PDB entry 4UWP | X-ray diffraction, 1.70 A resolution | chain B

# Chain B
Name: Metallo-beta-lactamase vim-26
Source organism: Klebsiella pneumoniae
Reference sequence: E5BDC6 (E5BDC6_KLEPN); the author numbering skips numbers that UniProt does not, so the offset changes along the chain: 30-45 = UniProt 32-47; 47-64 = UniProt 48-65; 66-100 = UniProt 66-100; 102-107 = UniProt 101-106; 6 more segments
Sequence (235 residues; row label = number of the first residue in the row; note: 36 numbers in that range are skipped by the numbering (no residue carries them; nothing is unmodelled there)):
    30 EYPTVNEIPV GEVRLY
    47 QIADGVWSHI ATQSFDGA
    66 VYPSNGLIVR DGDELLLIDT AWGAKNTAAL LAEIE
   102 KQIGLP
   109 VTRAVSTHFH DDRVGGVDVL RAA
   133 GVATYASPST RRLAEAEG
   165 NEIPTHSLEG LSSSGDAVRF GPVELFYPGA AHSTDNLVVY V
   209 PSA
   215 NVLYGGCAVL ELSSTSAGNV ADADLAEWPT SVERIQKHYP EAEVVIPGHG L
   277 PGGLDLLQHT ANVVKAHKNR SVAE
Unresolved in the structure: 296-300
Modified / non-standard residues: Cys221 (cysteinesulfonic acid; OCS)
Bound ions: Zn2+ site 1: His116, His118, His196; Zn2+ site 2: Asp120, Cys221, His263

# Overview
His116, His118 and His196 coordinate Zn2+ site 1. Asp120, Cys221 and His263 form the Zn2+ site 2.
Chain B is Metallo-beta-lactamase vim-26 (Klebsiella pneumoniae); the structure, Penta Zn1 coordination.
Leu224 in VIM-26 from Klebsiella pneumoniae has implications for drug binding, was determined by X-ray
diffraction, deposited together with 4UWO, 4UWR and 4UWS.
